7XVM - chains M and T of the 22 polymer chains in the assembly; structure by X-ray diffraction, 2.84 A resolution.

== Chain M ==
Name: Histone H2A type 1-B/E
Organism: Homo sapiens
UniProt: P04908 (H2A1B_HUMAN); residues 0-129 here correspond to UniProt positions 1-130 (UniProt number = residue number + 1)
Amino-acid sequence (132 residues; each row starts with the number of its first residue; numbers below 1 keep their minus sign (Gly-2 is residue -2)):
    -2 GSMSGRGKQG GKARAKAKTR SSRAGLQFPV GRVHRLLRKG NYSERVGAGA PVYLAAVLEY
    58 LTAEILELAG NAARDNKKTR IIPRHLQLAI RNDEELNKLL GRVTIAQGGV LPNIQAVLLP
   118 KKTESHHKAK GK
Unresolved in the structure: -2 to 9, 120-129
Construct notes: expression tag (-2 to -1)
Curated features (UniProtKB/Swiss-Prot):
  - modified residue: Ser1 (N-acetylserine), Arg3 (Citrulline), Lys5 (N6-(2-hydroxyisobutyryl)lysine), Lys9 (N6-(2-hydroxyisobutyryl)lysine), Lys13 (N6-(beta-hydroxybutyryl)lysine), Lys36 (N6-(2-hydroxyisobutyryl)lysine), Lys74 (N6-(2-hydroxyisobutyryl)lysine), Lys75 (N6-(2-hydroxyisobutyryl)lysine), Lys95 (N6-(2-hydroxyisobutyryl)lysine), Gln104 (N5-methylglutamine), Lys118 (N6-(2-hydroxyisobutyryl)lysine), Lys119 (N6-crotonyllysine), Thr120 (Phosphothreonine), Lys125 (N6-crotonyllysine)
  - cross-link (Glycyl lysine isopeptide (Lys-Gly)): Lys13 (interchain with G-Cter in ubiquitin), Lys15 (interchain with G-Cter in ubiquitin), Lys119 (interchain with G-Cter in ubiquitin)

== Chain T ==
Molecule: 169-nt DNA strand
Organism: synthetic construct
Sequence (169 nucleotides; each row starts with the number of its first residue; numbers below 1 keep their minus sign (DG-82 is residue -82)):
   -82 GCTTTTTTTT TTCACAATCC CGGTGCCGAG GCCGCTCAAT TGGTCGTAGA CAGCTCTAGC
   -22 ACCGCTTAAA CGCACGTACG GATTCCGTAC GTGCGTTTAA GCGGTGCTAG AGCTGTCTAC
    38 GACCAATTGA GCGGCCTCGG CACCGGGATT GTGAAAAAAA AAAGCTGCA
Ion coordination: K+: DT-26, DA-25; Ca2+ site 1: DG29 (shared with 1 residue of chain S); Ca2+ site 2: DG51 (shared with 1 residue of chain S)

== Interface between chain M and chain T ==
Residue-residue contacts (20):
  Lys13(M) - DA43(T)  base contact
  Lys13(M) - DT44(T)  hydrogen bond to the base
  Lys13(M) - DT45(T)  sugar contact
  Thr16(M) - DA47(T)  sugar contact
  Arg29(M) - DG48(T)  phosphate contact
  Arg29(M) - DC49(T)  salt bridge to the phosphate
  Glu41(M) - DA39(T)  phosphate contact
  Arg42(M) - DG38(T)  hydrogen bond to the sugar
  Arg42(M) - DA39(T)  hydrogen bond to the sugar
  Val43(M) - DG38(T)  sugar contact
  Val43(M) - DA39(T)  hydrogen bond to the phosphate
  Gly44(M) - DG38(T)  phosphate contact
  Ala45(M) - DG38(T)  hydrogen bond to the phosphate
  Lys75(M) - DC58(T)  phosphate contact
  Lys75(M) - DA59(T)  salt bridge to the phosphate
  Thr76(M) - DG57(T)  sugar contact
  Thr76(M) - DC58(T)  hydrogen bond to the phosphate
  Arg77(M) - DG57(T)  hydrogen bond to the sugar
  Arg77(M) - DC58(T)  hydrogen bond to the phosphate
  Lys119(M) - DT69(T)  salt bridge to the phosphate
Interface residues without a listed pair, chain M (15 interface residues in all): Ala14, His31, Arg35
Interface residues without a listed pair, chain T (14 interface residues in all): DG46, DG70

== Summary ==
15 residues of chain M and 14 residues of chain T are in contact, with 8 hydrogen bonds and 3 salt bridges.
Polar contacts include Lys13(M)-DT44(T), Arg42(M)-DG38(T) and Arg42(M)-DA39(T). The K+ site is built by
DT-26(T) and DA-25(T).
Chain M is Histone H2A type 1-B/E (Homo sapiens) and chain T is a 169-nt DNA strand (synthetic construct); the
structure, Crystal Structure of Nucleosome-H5 Linker Histone Assembly (sticky-169a DNA fragment), was
determined by X-ray diffraction.
